Entry 7P0O (X-ray diffraction, 1.65 A resolution); this record covers chains A and B.

[Chain A (and B)]
Name: CDGSH iron-sulfur domain-containing protein 1
From: Homo sapiens
Notes: chain B of this document is another copy of the same molecule, construct and numbering; everything in this record applies to it too
UniProt: Q9NZ45 (CISD1_HUMAN); numbering as in UniProt (aligned over 33-108)
Amino-acid sequence (76 residues; each row starts with the number of its first residue):
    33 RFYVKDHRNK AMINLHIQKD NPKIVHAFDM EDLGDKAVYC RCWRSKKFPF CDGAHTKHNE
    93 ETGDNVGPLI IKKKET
Unresolved in the structure: 33-41, 108 (chain B: 33-40, 107-108)
Ion coordination: 2Fe-2S cluster Fe: Cys72, Cys74, Cys83, His87
Small-molecule neighbours:
  - 4OY (2-benzamido-4-[(2S)-1,2,3,4-tetrahydronaphthalen-2-yl]thiophene-3-carboxylic acid): Lys68, Val70, Cys83, His87, Pro100, Ile102
  - 2Fe-2S cluster (FES): Tyr71, Cys72, Arg73, Cys74, Trp75, Ser77, Cys83, Asp84, Gly85, Ala86, His87, Gly99, Pro100
Reported in the primary citation:
  - binding site for the ligand 49I: Lys55

[Interface between chain A and chain B]
Residue-residue contacts (120; chain A residue first):
  Ala43(A) - His90(B)
  Ala43(A) - Thr94(B)
  Met44(A) - Thr94(B)
  Met44(A) - Gly95(B)
  Met44(A) - Asp96(B)
  Ile45(A) - Ile45(B)  hydrophobic
  Ile45(A) - Cys74(B)
  Ile45(A) - Arg76(B)
  Ile45(A) - His90(B)
  Ile45(A) - Asp96(B)  hydrogen bond (backbone-side chain)
  Asn46(A) - Asp96(B)  hydrogen bond (backbone-side chain)
  Asn46(A) - Asn97(B)  hydrogen bond
  Asn46(A) - Val98(B)
  Leu47(A) - Asn41(B)
  Ile49(A) - Asn97(B)
  Gln50(A) - Asn97(B)  hydrogen bond (backbone-side chain)
  Lys51(A) - Asp96(B)  salt bridge
  Lys51(A) - Asn97(B)  hydrogen bond
  Asn53(A) - Asn97(B)  hydrogen bond (backbone-side chain)
  Pro54(A) - Asn97(B)
  Lys55(A) - His87(B)  hydrogen bond
  Lys55(A) - Asn97(B)
  Lys55(A) - Val98(B)
  Ile56(A) - Arg73(B)  hydrogen bond (backbone-side chain)
  Ile56(A) - Asn97(B)  hydrogen bond (backbone-backbone)
  Ile56(A) - Val98(B)
  Ile56(A) - Gly99(B)  hydrogen bond (backbone-backbone)
  Val57(A) - Arg73(B)
  Val57(A) - Pro100(B)
  Val57(A) - Ile102(B)  hydrophobic
  His58(A) - Arg73(B)  hydrogen bond
  His58(A) - Pro100(B)  hydrogen bond (backbone-backbone)
  His58(A) - Leu101(B)
  His58(A) - Ile102(B)  hydrogen bond (backbone-backbone)
  Ala59(A) - Ile102(B)
  Phe60(A) - Leu101(B)  hydrophobic
  Phe60(A) - Ile102(B)  hydrogen bond (backbone-backbone)
  Phe60(A) - Ile103(B)
  Phe60(A) - Lys104(B)  hydrogen bond (backbone-backbone)
  Asp61(A) - Lys104(B)  salt bridge
  Asp61(A) - Lys105(B)
  Asp61(A) - Lys106(B)
  Met62(A) - Met62(B)
  Met62(A) - Leu65(B)  hydrophobic
  Met62(A) - Gly66(B)
  Met62(A) - Ile103(B)  hydrophobic
  Met62(A) - Lys104(B)  hydrogen bond (backbone-backbone)
  Met62(A) - Lys105(B)
  Glu63(A) - Lys104(B)
  Glu63(A) - Lys105(B)
  Glu63(A) - Lys106(B)  hydrogen bond (side chain-backbone)
  Asp64(A) - Lys106(B)  salt bridge
  Leu65(A) - Met62(B)  hydrophobic
  Gly66(A) - Met62(B)
  Tyr71(A) - Leu101(B)  hydrophobic
  Cys72(A) - Arg73(B)
  Arg73(A) - Ile56(B)  hydrogen bond (side chain-backbone)
  Arg73(A) - Val57(B)
  Arg73(A) - His58(B)  hydrogen bond
  Arg73(A) - Cys72(B)
  Arg73(A) - Arg73(B)
  Arg73(A) - Trp75(B)  hydrogen bond (backbone-side chain)
  Arg73(A) - Phe80(B)
  Arg73(A) - Pro81(B)
  Cys74(A) - Ile45(B)
  Trp75(A) - Arg73(B)  hydrogen bond (side chain-backbone)
  Trp75(A) - Val98(B)
  Trp75(A) - Gly99(B)
  Arg76(A) - Ile45(B)
  Phe80(A) - Arg73(B)
  Pro81(A) - Arg73(B)
  His87(A) - Lys55(B)  hydrogen bond
  Thr88(A) - Lys55(B)
  His90(A) - Ala43(B)
  His90(A) - Ile45(B)
  Glu93(A) - Asn41(B)  hydrogen bond
  Thr94(A) - Lys42(B)
  Thr94(A) - Ala43(B)
  Thr94(A) - Met44(B)
  Gly95(A) - Met44(B)
  Asp96(A) - Met44(B)
  Asp96(A) - Ile45(B)  hydrogen bond (side chain-backbone)
  Asp96(A) - Asn46(B)  hydrogen bond (side chain-backbone)
  Asp96(A) - Lys51(B)  salt bridge
  Asn97(A) - Asn46(B)  hydrogen bond
  Asn97(A) - Ile49(B)
  Asn97(A) - Gln50(B)  hydrogen bond (side chain-backbone)
  Asn97(A) - Lys51(B)  hydrogen bond
  Asn97(A) - Asn53(B)  hydrogen bond (side chain-backbone)
  Asn97(A) - Pro54(B)
  Asn97(A) - Lys55(B)
  Asn97(A) - Ile56(B)  hydrogen bond (backbone-backbone)
  Val98(A) - Asn46(B)
  Val98(A) - Lys55(B)
  Val98(A) - Ile56(B)
  Val98(A) - Trp75(B)
  Gly99(A) - Ile56(B)  hydrogen bond (backbone-backbone)
  Gly99(A) - Trp75(B)
  Pro100(A) - Val57(B)
  Pro100(A) - His58(B)  hydrogen bond (backbone-backbone)
  Leu101(A) - His58(B)
  Leu101(A) - Phe60(B)  hydrophobic
  Leu101(A) - Tyr71(B)  hydrophobic
  Leu101(A) - Leu101(B)  hydrophobic
  Ile102(A) - Val57(B)  hydrophobic
  Ile102(A) - His58(B)  hydrogen bond (backbone-backbone)
  Ile102(A) - Ala59(B)
  Ile102(A) - Phe60(B)  hydrogen bond (backbone-backbone)
  Ile103(A) - Phe60(B)
  Ile103(A) - Tyr71(B)
  Lys104(A) - Phe60(B)  hydrogen bond (backbone-backbone)
  Lys104(A) - Asp61(B)  salt bridge
  Lys104(A) - Met62(B)  hydrogen bond (backbone-backbone)
  Lys104(A) - Glu63(B)
  Lys105(A) - Met62(B)
  Lys105(A) - Glu63(B)
  Lys106(A) - Asp61(B)
  Lys106(A) - Glu63(B)  hydrogen bond (backbone-side chain)
  Lys106(A) - Asp64(B)  salt bridge
  Glu107(A) - Asp61(B)
Other interface residues (no listed pair), chain A (49 interface residues in all): Asn91
Other interface residues (no listed pair), chain B (49 interface residues in all): Asp67, Thr88, Asn91

[Summary]
Chain A and chain B each contribute 49 residues to their interface; the contacts include 37 hydrogen bonds and
6 salt bridges. Among the polar pairs are Lys51(A)-Asp96(B), Asp61(A)-Lys104(B) and Asp64(A)-Lys106(B).
Ligands of chain A: 2Fe-2S cluster and compound 4OY. From the paper: a binding site for the ligand 49I at
Lys55(A).
Chain A and chain B are both CDGSH iron-sulfur domain-containing protein 1 (Homo sapiens); the structure,
mitoNEET bound to M1 molecule, was determined by X-ray diffraction, deposited together with 7P0P.
